Entry 1OYK (X-ray diffraction, 2.59 A resolution); this record covers chain A.

[Chain A]
Protein: Heme oxygenase 1
Organism: Homo sapiens
Notes: EC 1.14.99.3; fragment: residues 1-233 of SWS P09601
UniProt: P09601 (HMOX1_HUMAN); residues 1-233 here = UniProt positions 1-233
Sequence (233 residues; each row starts with the number of its first residue):
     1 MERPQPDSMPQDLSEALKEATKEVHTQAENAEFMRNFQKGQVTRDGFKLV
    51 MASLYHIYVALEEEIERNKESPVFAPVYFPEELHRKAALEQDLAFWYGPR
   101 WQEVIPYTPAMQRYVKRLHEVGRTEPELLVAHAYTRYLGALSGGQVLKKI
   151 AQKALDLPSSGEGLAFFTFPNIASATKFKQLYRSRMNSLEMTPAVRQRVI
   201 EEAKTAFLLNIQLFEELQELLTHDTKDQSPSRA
Unresolved in the structure: 1-9, 224-233
Differences from the reference sequence: engineered mutation Ala140 (Asp in P09601)
Bound ions: heme Fe near His25 (its only coordinating residue here)
Small-molecule neighbours: heme (HEM): Ser14, Lys18, His25, Ala28, Glu29, Met34, Gln38, Tyr134, Thr135, Arg136, Leu138, Gly139, Ser142, Leu147, Arg183, Phe207, Asn210, Phe214

[Summary]
Ligands of chain A: heme.
Chain A is Heme oxygenase 1 (Homo sapiens); the structure, Crystal Structures of the Ferric, Ferrous, and
Ferrous-NO Forms of the Asp140Ala Mutant of Human Heme ..., was determined by X-ray diffraction together with
1OYL, 1OZE, 1OZL, 1OZR and 1OZW from the same study.
